PDB entry 5A6S | X-ray diffraction, 1.90 A resolution | chains A and B

# Chain A
Name: Endolysin
From: Clostridium phage PHICTP1
Reference sequence: D9ZNF3 (D9ZNF3_9CAUD); residues 1-274 here = UniProt positions 1-274
Amino-acid sequence (294 residues; row label = number of the first residue in the row; numbers below 1 keep their minus sign (Met-19 is residue -19)):
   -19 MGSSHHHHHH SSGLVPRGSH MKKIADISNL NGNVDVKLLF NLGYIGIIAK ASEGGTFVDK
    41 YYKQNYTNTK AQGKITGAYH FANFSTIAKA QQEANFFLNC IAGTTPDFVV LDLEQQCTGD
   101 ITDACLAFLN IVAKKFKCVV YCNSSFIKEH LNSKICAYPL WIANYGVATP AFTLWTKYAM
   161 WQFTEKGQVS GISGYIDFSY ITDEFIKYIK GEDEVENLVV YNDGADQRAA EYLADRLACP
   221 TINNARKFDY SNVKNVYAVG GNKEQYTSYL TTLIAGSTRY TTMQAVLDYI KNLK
Disordered / not traced: -19 to 0
Differences from the reference sequence: expression tag (-19 to 0)
From the paper describing this entry:
  - catalytic residues: Asp92, Glu94, Tyr121, Asp177
  - mutagenesis - K190S/G191S: decreased expression in response to truncated domain

# Chain B
Name: Endolysin
From: Clostridium phage PHICTP1
Notes: fragment: truncated cell wall binding domain, residues 195-274
Reference sequence: D9ZNF3 (D9ZNF3_9CAUD); residue numbers follow UniProt; this construct covers 195-274
Amino-acid sequence (80 residues; each row starts with the number of its first residue):
   195 MENLVVYNDG ADQRAAEYLA DRLACPTINN ARKFDYSNVK NVYAVGGNKE QYTSYLTTLI
   255 AGSTRYTTMQ AVLDYIKNLK
Differences from the reference sequence: engineered mutation Met195 (Val in D9ZNF3)

# Chain A / chain B interface
Contacting residue pairs - 32 pairs, chain A then chain B:
  Thr156(A) - Ser248(B)  hydrogen bond
  Glu184(A) - Ser231(B)
  Asp193(A) - Met195(B)  hydrogen bond (side chain-backbone)
  Glu194(A) - Asn232(B)
  Val195(A) - Met195(B)  hydrophobic
  Tyr201(A) - Glu211(B)
  Gln207(A) - Glu211(B)
  Glu211(A) - Tyr201(B)
  Glu211(A) - Gln207(B)
  Glu211(A) - Arg226(B)  salt bridge
  Ala214(A) - Arg226(B)
  Asp215(A) - Arg226(B)  salt bridge
  Ala218(A) - Lys227(B)
  Ala218(A) - Phe228(B)
  Cys219(A) - Ile222(B)
  Cys219(A) - Arg226(B)  hydrogen bond (backbone-side chain)
  Pro220(A) - Leu198(B)  hydrophobic
  Pro220(A) - Pro220(B)  hydrophobic
  Pro220(A) - Thr221(B)
  Pro220(A) - Ile222(B)
  Pro220(A) - Phe228(B)
  Thr221(A) - Pro220(B)
  Thr221(A) - Thr221(B)  hydrogen bond (backbone-backbone)
  Ile222(A) - Cys219(B)
  Ile222(A) - Pro220(B)  hydrophobic
  Arg226(A) - Glu211(B)  salt bridge
  Arg226(A) - Ala214(B)  hydrogen bond (side chain-backbone)
  Arg226(A) - Asp215(B)  salt bridge
  Arg226(A) - Cys219(B)  hydrogen bond (side chain-backbone)
  Lys227(A) - Ala218(B)
  Phe228(A) - Ala218(B)
  Phe228(A) - Pro220(B)
Interface residues without a listed pair, chain A (20 interface residues in all): Lys157, Leu198
Interface residues without a listed pair, chain B (20 interface residues in all): Asp229, Tyr249
From the paper, about this interface:
  - specific contacts: Val195(A)-Met195(B)

# Summary
The chain A/chain B interface involves 20 residues from each chain; the contacts include 6 hydrogen bonds and
4 salt bridges. Polar pairs include Glu211(A)-Arg226(B), Asp215(A)-Arg226(B) and Arg226(A)-Glu211(B). The
authors report a contact between Val195(A) and Met195(B). The paper reports catalytic residues Asp92(A),
Glu94(A) and Tyr121(A) among others; K190S/G191S of chain A reduce expression in response to truncated domain.
Chain A is Endolysin and chain B is Endolysin, both from Clostridium phage PHICTP1; the structure, Crystal
structure of the CTP1L endolysin reveals how its activity is regulated by a secondary translation ..., was
determined by X-ray diffraction.
